Entry 2PNN (X-ray diffraction, 2.70 A resolution); this record covers chain A.

== Chain A ==
Name: Transient receptor potential cation channel subfamily V member 1
Organism: Rattus norvegicus
Notes: fragment: Ankyrin Repeat Domain
Reference sequence: O35433 (TRPV1_RAT); residue numbers follow UniProt; this construct covers 101-364
Sequence (273 residues; each row starts with the number of its first residue):
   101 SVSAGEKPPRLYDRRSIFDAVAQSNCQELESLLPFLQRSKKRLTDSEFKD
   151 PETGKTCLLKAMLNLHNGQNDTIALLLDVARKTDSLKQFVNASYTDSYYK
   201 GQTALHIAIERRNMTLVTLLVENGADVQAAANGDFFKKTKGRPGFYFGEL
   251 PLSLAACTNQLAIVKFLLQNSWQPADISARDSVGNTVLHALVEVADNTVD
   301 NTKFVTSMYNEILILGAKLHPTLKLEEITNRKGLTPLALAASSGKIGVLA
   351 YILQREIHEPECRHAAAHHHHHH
Disordered / not traced: 101-110, 359-373
Sequence notes: modified residue (162, 214, 308); cloning artifact (365-373)
Modified / non-standard residues: Mse162 (selenomethionine; parent Met); Mse214 (selenomethionine; parent Met); Mse308 (selenomethionine; parent Met)
Swiss-Prot annotation at these positions:
  - binding site (ATP): R115, K155, K160, N164, Y199 to Q202, E210, R211
  - modified residue: S116 (Phosphoserine), T144 (Phosphothreonine)
Ligand contacts: ATP (adenosine-5'-triphosphate): R115, F118, K155, K160, L163, N164, Y194, Y199, Q202, I207, E210, R211, F235
What the authors report for this chain:
  - binding site for ATP: R115, K155, K160, L163, Y199, Q202, E210
  - mutagenesis - K155A, K160A, Y199A/Q202A: decreased binding to ATP
  - mutagenesis - R181A, K265A: unchanged binding to ATP
  - contacts within the chain: D178-R181
  - mutagenesis - K155A, K160A, Y199A/Q202A: unchanged signaling in response to ATP
  - mutagenesis - K155A (89 + 3 nM), K160A (49.4 + 0.9 nM), Y199A/Q202A (45 + 5 nM): increased signaling
  - mutagenesis - R181A, K265A: unchanged signaling
  - mutagenesis - K155A, K160A: abolished binding to CaM
  - post-translational modification sites: S116, Y199 (citing earlier work)

== In short ==
Chain A binds ATP. UniProt lists 10 ATP-binding residues. The paper reports a binding site for ATP at R115,
K155 and K160 among others; K155A, K160A and Y199A/Q202A reduce binding to ATP; 5 substitutions were tested in
all.
Chain A is Transient receptor potential cation channel subfamily V member 1 (Rattus norvegicus); the
structure, Crystal Structure of the Ankyrin Repeat Domain of Trpv1, was determined by X-ray diffraction,
deposited together with 2NYJ.
